5N5E - chains P and d of the 10 polymer chains in the assembly; structure by X-ray diffraction, 2.03 A resolution.

[Chain P (and d)]
Molecule: Pfc_05175
From: Pyrococcus furiosus COM1
Notes: chain d of this document is another copy of the same molecule, construct and numbering; everything in this record applies to it too
UniProtKB: I6U7J4 (I6U7J4_9EURY); residues 3-99 here correspond to UniProt positions 2-98 (UniProt number = residue number - 1)
Amino-acid sequence (99 residues; numbered 1 to 99; the number before each row is that of its first residue):
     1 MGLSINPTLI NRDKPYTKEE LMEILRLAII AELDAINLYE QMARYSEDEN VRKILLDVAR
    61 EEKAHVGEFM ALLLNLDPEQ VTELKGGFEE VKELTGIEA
Unresolved in the structure: 1, 99
Construct notes: initiating methionine (1); expression tag (2)
Ion coordination: Fe ion site 1: Glu32, Glu62, His65 (shared with 1 residue of chain R); Fe ion site 2: Glu62 (shared with 3 residues of chain R)

[Interface between chain P and chain d]
Residue-residue contacts (21; chain P residue first):
  Leu3(P) with Asn6(d)
  Ile5(P) with Asn6(d); Leu9(d), hydrophobic
  Asn11(P) with Asn11(d), hydrogen bond
  Arg12(P) with Pro7(d), hydrogen bond (side chain-backbone); Thr8(d); Ile10(d), hydrogen bond (side chain-backbone); Asn11(d)
  Lys14(P) with Ile10(d)
  Tyr16(P) with Pro7(d), hydrophobic; Thr8(d), hydrogen bond
  Glu23(P) with Pro7(d)
  Ile24(P) with Pro7(d), hydrophobic
  Leu27(P) with Asn6(d)
  Val91(P) with Ile54(d), hydrophobic
  Leu94(P) with Lys53(d); Ile54(d), hydrophobic; Asp57(d)
  Thr95(P) with Asn50(d); Ile54(d)
  Ile97(P) with Asn50(d)
Also at the interface, not in a pair above, chain P (17 interface residues in all): Leu9, Ile10, Glu20, Glu90

[Overview]
17 residues of chain P and 10 residues of chain d are in contact; the contacts include 4 hydrogen bonds. Among
the polar pairs are Asn11(P)-Asn11(d), Arg12(P)-Pro7(d) and Arg12(P)-Ile10(d). The Fe ion site 1 is built by
Glu32(P), Glu62(P) and His65(P).
Chain P and chain d are both Pfc_05175 (Pyrococcus furiosus COM1); the structure, Crystal structure of
encapsulated ferritin domain from Pyrococcus furiosus PFC_05175, was determined by X-ray diffraction,
deposited together with 5N5F.
